PDB entry 8VPK | electron microscopy, 2.63 A resolution | chains A and d of the 35 polymer chains in the assembly

Chain A:
Molecule: 23S ribosomal RNA
From: Mycolicibacterium smegmatis MC2 155
Sequence (3120 nucleotides; each row starts with the number of its first residue):
     1 UAAGUGUUUA AGGGCGCAUG GUGGAUGCCU UGGCACUGGG AGCCGAUGAA GGACGUAGGA
    61 GGCUGCGAUA AGCCUCGGGG AGCUGUCAAC CGAGCGUUGA UCCGAGGAUG UCCGAAUGGG
   121 GAAACCCGGC ACGAGUGAUG UCGUGUCACC AGGCGCUGAA UAUAUAGGCG UCUGGGGGGA
   181 ACGCGGGGAA GUGAAACAUC UCAGUACCCG UAGGAAGAGA AAACAAAAUG UGAUUCCGUG
   241 AGUAGUGGCG AGCGAAAGCG GAGGAUGGCU AAACCGUAUG CAUGUGAUAC CGGGUAGGGG
   301 UUGUGUGUGC GGGGUUGUGG GACCUAUCUU UCCGGCUCUA CCUGGCUGGA GGGCAGUGAG
   361 AAAAUGUUGU GGUUAGCGGA AAUGGCUUGG GAUGGCCUGC CGUAGACGGU GAGAGCCCGG
   421 UACGUGAAAA CCCGACGUCU GUCUUGAUGG UGUUCCCGAG UAGCAGCGGG CCCGUGGAAU
   481 CUGCUGUGAA UCUGCCGGGA CCACCCGGUA AGCCUGAAUA CUUCCCAGUG ACCGAUAGCG
   541 GAUUAGUACC GUGAGGGAAU GGUGAAAAGU ACCCCGGGAG GGGAGUGAAA GAGUACCUGA
   601 AACCGUGCGC UUACAAUCCG UCAGAGCCCU CGACGUGUCG UGGGGUGAUG GCGUGCCUUU
   661 UGAAGAAUGA GCCUGCGAGU CAGGGACAUG UCGCGAGGUU AACCCGGGUG GGGUAGCCGC
   721 AGCGAAAGCG AGUCUGAAUA GGGCGUAUCC ACACAAGAGU GUGUGGUGUA GUGGUGUGUU
   781 CUGGACCCGA AGCGGAGUGA UCUACCCAUG GCCAGGGUGA AGCGCGGGUA AGACCGCGUG
   841 GAGGCCCGAA CCCACUUAGG UUGAAGACUG AGGGGAUGAG CUGUGGGUAG GGGUGAAAGG
   901 CCAAUCAAAC UCCGUGAUAG CUGGUUCUCC CCGAAAUGCA UUUAGGUGCA GCGUCGCAUG
   961 UUUCUUGCCG GAGGUAGAGC UACUGGAUGG CCGAUGGGCC CCACAGGGUU ACUGACGUCA
  1021 GCCAAACUCC GAAUGCCGGU AAGUCCAAGA GUGCGGCAGU GAGACGGCGG GGGAUAAGCU
  1081 CCGUGCGUCG AGAGGGAAAC AGCCCAGAUC GCCGGCUAAG GCCCCUAAGC GUGUGCUAAG
  1141 UGGAAAAGGA UGUGCAGUCG CGAAGACAAC CAGGAGGUUG GCUUAGAAGC AGCCACCCUU
  1201 GAAAGAGUGC GUAAUAGCUC ACUGGUCAAG UGAUUGUGCG CCGAUAAUGU AGCGGGGCUC
  1261 AAGCACACCG CCGAAGCCGC GGCAGCCAAC GUGUUGGCUG GGUAGGGGAG CGUCCUGCAU
  1321 CCGGUGAAGC CGCCGAGUGA UCGAGUGGUG GAGGGUGUGG GAGUGAGAAU GCAGGCAUGA
  1381 GUAGCGAUUA GGCAAGUGAG AACCUUGCCC GCCGAAAGAC CAAGGGUUCC UGGGCCAGGC
  1441 CAGUCCGCCC AGGGUGAGUC GGGACCUAAG GCGAGGCCGA CAGGCGUAGU CGAUGGACAA
  1501 CGGGUUGAUA UUCCCGUACC CGUGUAUGUG CGUCCAUGAU GAAUCAGCGG UACUAACCAU
  1561 CCAAAACCAC CGUGACCGCA CCUUUCGGGG UGUGGCGUUG GUGGGGCUGC AUGGGACCUU
  1621 CGUUGGUAGU AGUCAAGCGA UGGGGUGACG CAGGAAGGUA GCCGUACCGG UCAGUGGUAA
  1681 UACCGGGGUA AGCCUGUAGG GAGUCAGAUA GGUAAAUCCG UCUGGCAUAU AUCCUGAGAG
  1741 GUGAUGCAUA GCCGAGUGAG GCGAAUUCGG UGAUCCUAUG CUGCCGAGAA AAGCCUCUAG
  1801 CGAGGACAUA CACGGCCCGU ACCCCAAACC AACACAGGUG GUCAGGUAGA GAAUACUAAG
  1861 GCGUACGAGU GAACUAUGGU UAAGGAACUC GGCAAAAUGC CCCCGUAACU UCGGGAGAAG
  1921 GGGGACCCAC AUGGCGUGUA AGCCUUUACG GCCCAAGCGU GAGUGGGUGG CACAAACCAG
  1981 UGAGAAGCGA CUGUUUACUA AAAACACAGG UCCGUGCGAA GUCGCAAGAC GAUGUAUACG
  2041 GACUGACGCC UGCCCGGUGC UGGAAGGUUA AGAGGACCCG UUAACUCCCU UUGGGGGUGA
  2101 AGCGGAGAAU UUAAGCCCCA GUAAACGGCG GUGGUAACUA UAACCAUCCU AAGGUAGCGA
  2161 AAUUCCUUGU CGGGUAAGUU CCGACCUGCA CGAAUGGCGU AACGACUUCU CAACUGUCUC
  2221 AACCAUAGAC UCGGCGAAAU UGCACUACGA GUAAAGAUGC UCGUUACGCG CGGCAGGACG
  2281 AAAAGACCCC GGGACCUUCA CUACAACUUG GUAUUGGUGC UCGAUACGGU UUGUGUAGGA
  2341 UAGGUGGGAG ACUGUGAAGC UCACACGCCA GUGUGGGUGG AGUCGUUGUU GAAAUACCAC
  2401 UCUGAUCGUA UUGGGCCUCU AACCUCGGAC CGUAUAUCCG GUUCAGGGAC AGUGCCUGGU
  2461 GGGUAGUUUA ACUGGGGCGG UUGCCUCCUA AAAUGUAACG GAGGCGCCCA AAGGUUCCCU
  2521 CAACCUGGAC GGCAAUCAGG UGUUGAGUGU AAGUGCACAA GGGAGCUUGA CUGCGAGACG
  2581 GACAUGUCGA GCAGGGACGA AAGUCGGGAC UAGUGAUCCG GCACCUCUGA GUGGAAGGGG
  2641 UGUCGCUCAA CGGAUAAAAG GUACCCCGGG GAUAACAGGC UGAUCUUCCC CAAGAGUCCA
  2701 UAUCGACGGG AUGGUUUGGC ACCUCGAUGU CGGCUCGUCG CAUCCUGGGG CUGGAGCAGG
  2761 UCCCAAGGGU UGGGCUGUUC GCCCAUUAAA GCGGCACGCG AGCUGGGUUU AGAACGUCGU
  2821 GAGACAGUUC GGUCUCUAUC CGCCGCGCGC GUCAGAAGCU UGAGGAAACC UGUCCCUAGU
  2881 ACGAGAGGAC CGGGACGGAC GAACCUCUGG UAUACCAGUU GUCCCACCAG GGGCACGGCU
  2941 GGAUAGCCAC GUUCGGACAG GAUAACCGCU GAAAGCAUCU AAGCGGGAAA CCUCUUCCAA
  3001 GACCAGGCUU CUCACCCUCU AGGAGGGAUA AGGCCCCCCG CAGACCACGG GAUUGAUAGA
  3061 CCAGACCUGG AAGCCUAGUA AUAGGUGCAG GGAACUGGCA CUAACCGGCC GAAAACUUAC
Not modelled in the structure: 1, 1546-1619, 2056-2152
Ligand contacts: erythromycin a (ERY): U861, A2282, A2283, A2286, A2727, G2729, U2833, C2834, U2835
From the paper describing this entry:
  - binding site for erythromycin a: A2282, U2835

Chain d:
Molecule: 50S ribosomal protein L34
From: Mycolicibacterium smegmatis MC2 155
UniProtKB: A0R7K0 (RL34_MYCS2); residues 1-47 here = UniProt positions 1-47
Amino-acid sequence (47 residues; each row starts with the number of its first residue):
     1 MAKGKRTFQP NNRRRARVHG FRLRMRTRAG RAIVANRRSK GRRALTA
Not modelled in the structure: 1

How chain A and chain d interact:
Contacting residue pairs (102):
  A50(A) - Arg38(d)  base contact
  G51(A) - Arg38(d)  hydrogen bond to the sugar
  G114(A) - Phe21(d)  sugar contact
  G114(A) - Arg22(d)  salt bridge to the phosphate
  A115(A) - Phe21(d)  phosphate contact
  A115(A) - Met25(d)  phosphate contact
  G121(A) - Arg22(d)  base contact
  A122(A) - Asn12(d)  base contact
  A122(A) - Arg13(d)  base contact
  A122(A) - Ala16(d)  sugar contact
  A122(A) - Arg22(d)  salt bridge to the phosphate
  A123(A) - Ala16(d)  phosphate contact
  A123(A) - Gly20(d)  phosphate contact
  A123(A) - Phe21(d)  stacking on the base
  A123(A) - Arg22(d)  hydrogen bond to the phosphate
  A123(A) - Ala47(d)  phosphate contact
  G179(A) - Ala35(d)  phosphate contact
  C209(A) - Arg28(d)  salt bridge to the phosphate
  G210(A) - Arg28(d)  salt bridge to the phosphate
  G546(A) - Lys40(d)  base contact
  G546(A) - Gly41(d)  sugar contact
  G546(A) - Arg42(d)  sugar contact
  U547(A) - Gly41(d)  phosphate contact
  U547(A) - Arg42(d)  salt bridge to the phosphate
  U547(A) - Arg43(d)  hydrogen bond to the phosphate
  A548(A) - Arg43(d)  salt bridge to the phosphate
  U552(A) - Phe8(d)  sugar contact
  U552(A) - Arg15(d)  hydrogen bond to the phosphate
  U552(A) - His19(d)  hydrogen bond to the sugar
  G553(A) - Arg15(d)  salt bridge to the phosphate
  G553(A) - His19(d)  hydrogen bond to the sugar
  G553(A) - Arg24(d)  hydrogen bond to the sugar
  A554(A) - Arg24(d)  salt bridge to the phosphate
  A554(A) - Ile33(d)  sugar contact
  A554(A) - Arg37(d)  salt bridge to the phosphate
  G555(A) - Ile33(d)  phosphate contact
  G555(A) - Asn36(d)  hydrogen bond to the phosphate
  G555(A) - Arg37(d)  salt bridge to the phosphate
  G555(A) - Arg42(d)  hydrogen bond to the base
  G556(A) - Lys40(d)  salt bridge to the phosphate
  G556(A) - Arg42(d)  hydrogen bond to the base
  G557(A) - Lys40(d)  hydrogen bond to the base
  G557(A) - Arg42(d)  hydrogen bond to the base
  G797(A) - Ala29(d)  phosphate contact
  G797(A) - Ile33(d)  sugar contact
  U798(A) - Arg24(d)  hydrogen bond to the phosphate
  U798(A) - Ile33(d)  sugar contact
  G799(A) - Val18(d)  phosphate contact
  G799(A) - His19(d)  salt bridge to the phosphate
  G799(A) - Arg24(d)  salt bridge to the phosphate
  A800(A) - Val18(d)  phosphate contact
  U801(A) - Thr7(d)  hydrogen bond to the sugar
  U801(A) - Phe8(d)  sugar contact
  U801(A) - Gln9(d)  hydrogen bond to the sugar
  U801(A) - Pro10(d)  base contact
  U801(A) - Asn11(d)  base contact
  U801(A) - Arg14(d)  hydrogen bond to the base
  U801(A) - Arg15(d)  base contact
  C802(A) - Lys3(d)  hydrogen bond to the phosphate
  C802(A) - Lys5(d)  salt bridge to the phosphate
  C802(A) - Arg6(d)  sugar contact
  C802(A) - Thr7(d)  sugar contact
  C802(A) - Gln9(d)  phosphate contact
  U803(A) - Lys3(d)  salt bridge to the phosphate
  U803(A) - Lys5(d)  salt bridge to the phosphate
  A867(A) - Arg6(d)  salt bridge to the phosphate
  C868(A) - Ala2(d)  sugar contact
  C868(A) - Lys3(d)  phosphate contact
  U869(A) - Ala2(d)  phosphate contact
  G885(A) - Asn11(d)  hydrogen bond to the phosphate
  G885(A) - Arg13(d)  hydrogen bond to the phosphate
  G885(A) - Arg14(d)  salt bridge to the phosphate
  G886(A) - Arg14(d)  salt bridge to the phosphate
  G886(A) - Arg17(d)  salt bridge to the phosphate
  G887(A) - Arg17(d)  salt bridge to the phosphate
  A903(A) - Thr7(d)  phosphate contact
  A904(A) - Arg6(d)  hydrogen bond to the base
  A904(A) - Thr7(d)  sugar contact
  A1423(A) - Pro10(d)  sugar contact
  G1424(A) - Pro10(d)  sugar contact
  G1424(A) - Asn11(d)  phosphate contact
  G1424(A) - Asn12(d)  hydrogen bond to the phosphate
  G1425(A) - Asn12(d)  hydrogen bond to the phosphate
  G1471(A) - Arg26(d)  sugar contact
  C1472(A) - Arg26(d)  sugar contact
  A1482(A) - Arg28(d)  hydrogen bond to the phosphate
  G1483(A) - Arg28(d)  salt bridge to the phosphate
  G1492(A) - Arg13(d)  phosphate contact
  A1493(A) - Arg13(d)  salt bridge to the phosphate
  C1829(A) - Pro10(d)  sugar contact
  C1830(A) - Arg6(d)  sugar contact
  C1830(A) - Phe8(d)  hydrogen bond to the sugar
  C1830(A) - Gln9(d)  sugar contact
  C1830(A) - Pro10(d)  sugar contact
  A1831(A) - Arg6(d)  sugar contact
  A1831(A) - Phe8(d)  phosphate contact
  G1837(A) - Ala2(d)  sugar contact
  G1837(A) - Gly4(d)  hydrogen bond to the base
  G1838(A) - Ala2(d)  hydrogen bond to the phosphate
  G1838(A) - Gly4(d)  hydrogen bond to the sugar
  G1838(A) - Lys5(d)  sugar contact
  A1997(A) - Lys3(d)  base contact
Also at the interface, not in a pair above, chain A (55 interface residues in all): G178, A180, G551, C853, A854, U884
Also at the interface, not in a pair above, chain d (43 interface residues in all): Leu23, Thr27, Gly30, Arg31, Ser39, Leu45, Thr46

In short:
55 residues of chain A face 43 of chain d across their interface; the contacts include 27 hydrogen bonds, 23
salt bridges and 1 aromatic stacking contact. Polar contacts include G555(A)-Arg42(d), G556(A)-Arg42(d) and
G557(A)-Lys40(d). Bound to chain A: erythromycin a. The paper reports a binding site for erythromycin a at
A2282(A) and U2835(A).
Here chain A is 23S ribosomal RNA and chain d is 50S ribosomal protein L34, both from Mycolicibacterium
smegmatis MC2 155. Entry 8VPK (Structure of Mycobacterium smegmatis 50S ribosomal subunit bound to HflX and
erythromycin:50S-HflX-B-Ery) was determined by electron microscopy (same publication as 8VIO, 8VK0, 8VK7,
8VKI, 8VKW, 8VR4, 8VR8 and 8VRL).
